1OW7 - chains A and D of the 6 polymer chains in the assembly; structure by X-ray diffraction, 2.60 A resolution.

# Chain A
Molecule: Focal adhesion kinase 1
Source organism: Homo sapiens
Notes: EC 2.7.1.112; fragment: Focal Adhesion Targeting Domain
Reference sequence: Q05397 (FAK1_HUMAN); numbering as in UniProt (aligned over 892-1052)
Sequence (161 residues; row label = number of the first residue in the row):
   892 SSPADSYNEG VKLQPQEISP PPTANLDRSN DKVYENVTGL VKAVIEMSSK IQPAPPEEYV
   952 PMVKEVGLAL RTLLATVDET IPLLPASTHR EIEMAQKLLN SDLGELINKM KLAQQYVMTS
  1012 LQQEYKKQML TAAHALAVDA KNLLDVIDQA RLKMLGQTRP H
Unresolved in the structure: 892-915, 1050-1052
Curated features (UniProtKB/Swiss-Prot):
  - modified residue: Ser910 (Phosphoserine), Thr914 (Phosphothreonine), Tyr925 (Phosphotyrosine)
  - natural variant: Lys1044 (K1044E: In a metastatic melanoma sample)
  - mutagenesis: Val928 (V928G: Loss of interaction with TGFB1I1), Leu1034 (L1034S: Loss of interaction with TGFB1I1)
Reported in the primary citation:
  - post-translational modification sites: Tyr925 (citing earlier work)

# Chain D
Molecule: Paxillin
Notes: fragment: Paxillin LD4 motif
Sequence (13 residues; numbered 1 to 13; the number before each row is that of its first residue):
     1 ATRELDELMA SLS
Unresolved in the structure: 1

# Interface between chain A and chain D
Contacting residue pairs (16):
  Arg919(A) with Thr2(D), hydrogen bond
  Tyr925(A) with Thr2(D); Leu5(D)
  Thr929(A) with Leu5(D)
  Val932(A) with Leu8(D), hydrophobic
  Lys933(A) with Leu8(D)
  Ile936(A) with Leu8(D), hydrophobic; Leu12(D), hydrophobic
  His1025(A) with Leu12(D)
  Ala1028(A) with Met9(D)
  Val1029(A) with Met9(D), hydrophobic
  Lys1032(A) with Thr2(D); Leu5(D); Asp6(D); Met9(D)
  Leu1035(A) with Leu5(D), hydrophobic
Other interface residues (no listed pair), chain A (14 interface residues in all): Val928, Val935, Ser939
Other interface residues (no listed pair), chain D (9 interface residues in all): Glu4, Ser11, Ser13
From the paper, about this interface:
  - interface residues, chain A: Tyr925(A), Val928(A), Thr929(A), Val932(A), Lys933(A), Val935(A), Ile936(A), His1025(A), Ala1028(A), Val1029(A), Leu1035(A)

# In short
14 residues of chain A face 9 of chain D across their interface; the contacts include 1 hydrogen bond. The
hydrogen-bonded pair is Arg919(A)-Thr2(D). Curated annotation (UniProt) lists 2 mutagenesis sites on chain A.
The paper reports interface residues Tyr925(A), Val928(A) and Thr929(A) among others; a modification site at
Tyr925(A).
Chain A is Focal adhesion kinase 1 (Homo sapiens) and chain D is Paxillin; the structure, Paxillin LD4 motif
bound to the Focal Adhesion Targeting (FAT) domain of the Focal Adhesion Kinase, was determined by X-ray
diffraction, deposited together with 1OW6 and 1OW8.
